2XNV - chains F and J of the 5 polymer chains in the assembly; structure by X-ray diffraction, 2.44 A resolution.

Chain F (and J):
Name: Soluble acetylcholine receptor
Source organism: Aplysia californica
Notes: chain J of this document is another copy of the same molecule, construct and numbering; everything in this record applies to it too
Reference sequence: Q8WSF8 (Q8WSF8_APLCA); residues -18 to 217 here correspond to UniProt positions 1-236 (UniProt number = residue number + 19)
Chain sequence (236 residues; row label = number of the first residue in the row; numbers below 1 keep their minus sign (Met-18 is residue -18)):
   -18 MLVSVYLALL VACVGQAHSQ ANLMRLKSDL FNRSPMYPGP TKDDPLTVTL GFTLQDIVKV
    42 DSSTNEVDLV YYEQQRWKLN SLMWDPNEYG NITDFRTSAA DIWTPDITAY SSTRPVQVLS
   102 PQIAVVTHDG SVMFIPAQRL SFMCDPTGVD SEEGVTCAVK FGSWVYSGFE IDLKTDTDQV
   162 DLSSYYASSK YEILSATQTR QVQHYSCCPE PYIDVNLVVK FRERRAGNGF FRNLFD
Disordered / not traced: -18 to 0, 206-217
Disulfide bonds: Cys125-Cys138, Cys188-Cys189
Construct notes: conflict Val41 (Ala60 in Q8WSF8), Val136 (Ala155 in Q8WSF8)
Residues lining bound ligands:
  - VU3 (2-(2-(4-phenylpiperidin-1-yl)ethyl)-1H-indole), molecule 1: Tyr53, Gln55, Met114, Ile116
  - VU3, molecule 2: Tyr91, Ser144, Trp145, Tyr186, Cys188, Cys189, Tyr193

Interface between chain F and chain J:
Contacting residue pairs (50; chain F residue first):
  Gln1(F) - Tyr18(J)
  Gln1(F) - Pro19(J)
  Gln1(F) - Asp25(J)  hydrogen bond (backbone-side chain)
  Leu4(F) - Pro19(J)  hydrophobic
  Leu4(F) - Thr22(J)
  Met5(F) - Ser15(J)
  Met5(F) - Pro16(J)
  Met5(F) - Met17(J)
  Met5(F) - Pro19(J)
  Lys8(F) - Pro19(J)
  Gln36(F) - Tyr91(J)  hydrogen bond (side chain-backbone)
  Gln36(F) - Ser92(J)
  Gln36(F) - Met124(J)
  Asp37(F) - Met124(J)
  Val39(F) - Thr45(J)
  Val39(F) - Thr94(J)
  Val51(F) - Ser93(J)
  Val51(F) - Met124(J)  hydrophobic
  Tyr53(F) - Tyr91(J)  hydrogen bond (side chain-backbone)
  Tyr53(F) - Trp145(J)  hydrophobic
  Gly71(F) - Asp24(J)
  Arg77(F) - Val146(J)  hydrogen bond (side chain-backbone)
  Arg77(F) - Tyr147(J)
  Arg77(F) - Glu151(J)  salt bridge
  Gln98(F) - Arg95(J)  hydrogen bond
  Gln98(F) - Pro96(J)
  Val99(F) - Pro96(J)
  Leu100(F) - Thr89(J)
  Leu100(F) - Ser93(J)
  Leu100(F) - Arg95(J)
  Leu100(F) - Pro96(J)
  Ser101(F) - Trp145(J)
  Pro102(F) - Asp87(J)
  Pro102(F) - Thr89(J)
  Pro102(F) - Trp145(J)
  Ile104(F) - Asp87(J)
  Ile104(F) - Val146(J)
  Ile116(F) - Trp145(J)  hydrogen bond (backbone-side chain)
  Ala118(F) - Trp145(J)  hydrophobic
  Arg120(F) - Glu47(J)  salt bridge
  Arg120(F) - Thr94(J)  hydrogen bond (side chain-backbone)
  Arg120(F) - Arg95(J)
  Tyr167(F) - Met124(J)  hydrophobic
  Tyr167(F) - Cys125(J)
  Tyr167(F) - Asp126(J)  hydrogen bond (side chain-backbone)
  Ser169(F) - Asn46(J)  hydrogen bond (backbone-side chain)
  Ser169(F) - Asp126(J)
  Lys171(F) - Ser43(J)  hydrogen bond (side chain-backbone)
  Lys171(F) - Ser44(J)
  Lys171(F) - Asn46(J)  hydrogen bond
Interface residues without a listed pair, chain F (26 interface residues in all): Lys40, Val106, Ser170
Interface residues without a listed pair, chain J (30 interface residues in all): Gly20, Ser148

Summary:
Chain F and chain J form an interface of 26 and 30 residues respectively; the contacts include 11 hydrogen
bonds and 2 salt bridges. Polar pairs include Arg77(F)-Glu151(J), Arg120(F)-Glu47(J) and Gln1(F)-Asp25(J).
Chain F binds compound VU3.
Both chains are Soluble acetylcholine receptor (Aplysia californica). Entry 2XNV (Acetylcholine binding
protein (AChBP) as template for hierarchical in silico screening procedures to identify structurally novel
...) was determined by X-ray diffraction together with 2XNT and 2XNU from the same study.
